1GI7 - chains A and B; structure by X-ray diffraction, 1.79 A resolution.

Chain A:
Name: Urokinase-type plasminogen activator
Organism: Homo sapiens
Notes: fragment: short chain
Reference sequence: P00749 (UROK_HUMAN); residues 1-23 here correspond to UniProt positions 156-178 (UniProt number = residue number + 155)
Sequence (23 residues; numbered 1 to 23; the number before each row is that of its first residue):
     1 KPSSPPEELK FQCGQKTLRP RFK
Not modelled in the structure: 1-8, 18-23
UniProt features mapped onto this chain:
  - site: Phe22, Lys23 (Cleavage)
  - modified residue: Ser3 (Phosphoserine)

Chain B:
Name: Urokinase-type plasminogen activator
Organism: Homo sapiens
Notes: EC 3.4.21.73; fragment: catalytic domain
Reference sequence: P00749 (UROK_HUMAN); the construct lacks a stretch of the UniProt sequence and is renumbered around it, so the offset changes along the chain: 16-37 = UniProt 179-200; 38-60 = UniProt 205-227; 63-97 = UniProt 234-268; 98-110 = UniProt 271-283; 5 more segments
Sequence (245 residues; numbered 16 to 242 plus 19 insertion-coded residues; 1 number in that range is skipped by the numbering (no residue carries it; nothing is unmodelled there); the number before each row is that of its first residue; a row labelled like 37A-37D holds insertion residues (37A, then the next letters in order)):
    16 IIGGEFTTIE NQPWFAAIYR RH
37A-37D RGGS
    38 VTYVCGGSLM SPCWVISATH CFI
60A-60C DYP
    61 KK
   62A E
    63 DYIVYLGRSR LNSNTQGEMK FEVENLILHK DYSAD
97A-97B TL
    98 AHHNDIALLK IRS
110A-110D KEGR
   111 CAQPSRTIQT ICLPSMYNDP QFGTSCEITG FGKEASTDYL YPEQLKMTVV KLISHRECQQ
170A-170B PH
   171 YYGSEVTTKM LCAAD
185A-185B PQ
   186 WKTDSCQGDS GGPLVCSLQG RMTLTGIVSW GR
   219 GCALK
  233A D
   224 KPGVYTRVSH FLPWIRSHT
Disulfides: Cys42-Cys58, Cys50-Cys111, Cys136-Cys201, Cys168-Cys182, Cys191-Cys220
Sequence notes: engineered mutation Ala145 (Asn322 in P00749)
Ligand contacts: 120 (2-(2-oxo-1,2-dihydro-pyridin-3-yl)-1H-benzoimidazole-5-carboxamidine): His57, Asp189, Ser190, Cys191, Gln192, Ser195, Val213, Ser214, Trp215, Gly216, Arg217, Gly219, Cys220, Gly226
UniProt features mapped onto this chain:
  - active site (Charge relay system): His57, Asp102, Ser195
  - modified residue: Ser146 (Phosphoserine)

Chain A / chain B interface:
Inter-chain disulfides: Cys13(A)-Cys122(B)
Pairs across the interface (22):
  Leu9(A) - Pro114(B)
  Lys10(A) - Pro114(B)
  Phe11(A) - Pro49(B)  hydrophobic
  Phe11(A) - Ala112(B)
  Phe11(A) - Gln113(B)
  Phe11(A) - Pro114(B)
  Phe11(A) - Ile118(B)
  Phe11(A) - Gln119(B)
  Phe11(A) - Thr120(B)
  Gln12(A) - Gln119(B)  hydrogen bond (backbone-side chain)
  Cys13(A) - Thr120(B)
  Cys13(A) - Ile121(B)
  Cys13(A) - Cys122(B)  disulfide
  Gly14(A) - Trp29(B)
  Gly14(A) - Thr120(B)  hydrogen bond (backbone-backbone)
  Gly14(A) - Ile121(B)
  Gly14(A) - Cys122(B)
  Gln15(A) - Gln119(B)  hydrogen bond (backbone-side chain)
  Lys16(A) - Asn26(B)  hydrogen bond (side chain-backbone)
  Lys16(A) - Gln27(B)
  Lys16(A) - Trp29(B)
  Lys16(A) - Glu137(B)  salt bridge
Interface residues without a listed pair, chain B (17 interface residues in all): Glu25, Pro28, Leu46, Met207

Overview:
8 residues of chain A and 17 residues of chain B are in contact, with 1 disulfide bond, 4 hydrogen bonds and 1
salt bridge. Among the polar pairs are Lys16(A)-Glu137(B), Gln12(A)-Gln119(B) and Gln15(A)-Gln119(B). Ligands
of chain B: compound 120.
Here chain A is Urokinase-type plasminogen activator and chain B is Urokinase-type plasminogen activator, both
from Homo sapiens. Entry 1GI7 (A novel serine protease inhibition motif involving A multi-centered short
hydrogen bonding network at the active ...) was determined by X-ray diffraction, deposited together with 1GHV,
1GHW, 1GHX, 1GHY, 1GI8 and 1GI9.
